6TIZ - chains B and E of the 5 polymer chains in the assembly; structure by X-ray diffraction, 2.20 A resolution.

[Chain B]
Name: Tubulin beta-1 chain
From: Drosophila melanogaster
UniProtKB: Q24560 (TBB1_DROME); numbering as in UniProt (aligned over 1-447)
Sequence (447 residues; each row starts with the number of its first residue):
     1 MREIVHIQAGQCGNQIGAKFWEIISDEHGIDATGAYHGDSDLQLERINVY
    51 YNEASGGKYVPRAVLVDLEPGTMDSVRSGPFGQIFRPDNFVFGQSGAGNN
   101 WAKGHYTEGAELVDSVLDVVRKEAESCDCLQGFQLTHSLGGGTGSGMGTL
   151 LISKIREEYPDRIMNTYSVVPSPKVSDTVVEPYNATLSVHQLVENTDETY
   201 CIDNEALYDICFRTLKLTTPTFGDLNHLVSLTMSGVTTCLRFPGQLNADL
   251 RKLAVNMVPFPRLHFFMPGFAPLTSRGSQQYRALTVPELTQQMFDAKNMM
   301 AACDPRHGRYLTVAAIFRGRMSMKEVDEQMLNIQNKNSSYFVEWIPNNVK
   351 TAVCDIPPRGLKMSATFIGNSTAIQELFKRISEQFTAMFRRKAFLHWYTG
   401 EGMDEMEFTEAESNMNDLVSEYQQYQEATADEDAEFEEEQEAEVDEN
Not modelled in the structure: 279-282, 433-447
Construct notes: engineered mutation Phe222 (Tyr in Q24560)
UniProt features mapped onto this chain:
  - binding site (GTP): Gln11, Glu69, Ser138, Gly142, Thr143, Gly144, Asn204, Asn226
  - binding site (Mg(2+)): Glu69
  - modified residue (Phosphoserine): Ser40, Ser339
Ligand contacts: GDP (guanosine-5'-diphosphate): Ala9, Gly10, Gln11, Cys12, Gln15, Ile16, Asp67, Ser138, Gly140, Gly141, Gly142, Thr143, Gly144, Val169, Pro171, Val175, Asp177, Glu181, Asn204, Leu207, Phe222, Leu225, Asn226

[Chain E]
Name: Stathmin-4
From: Rattus norvegicus
UniProtKB: P63043 (STMN4_RAT); residues 4-145 here correspond to UniProt positions 48-189 (UniProt number = residue number + 44)
Sequence (143 residues; row label = number of the first residue in the row):
     3 MADMEVIELNKATSGQSWEVILKPPSFDGVPEFNASLPRRRDPSLEEIQK
    53 KLEAAEERRKYQEAELLKHLAEKREHEREVIQKAIEENNNFIKMAKEKLA
   103 QKMESNKENREAHLAAMLERLQEKDKHAEEVRKNKELKEEASR
Not modelled in the structure: 3-4, 32-43
Construct notes: initiating methionine (3); engineered mutation Ala4 (Ser48 in P63043), Ala14 (Cys58 in P63043), Trp20 (Phe64 in P63043)
UniProt features mapped onto this chain:
  - modified residue: Ser46 (Phosphoserine)

[Interface between chain B and chain E]
Contacting residue pairs (21; chain B residue first):
  Tyr106(B) - His78(E)  hydrogen bond
  Tyr106(B) - Glu79(E)
  Tyr106(B) - Val82(E)  hydrophobic
  Tyr106(B) - Ile83(E)
  Leu150(B) - Glu79(E)
  Ser153(B) - Arg76(E)  hydrogen bond
  Lys154(B) - Arg76(E)
  Arg156(B) - Leu72(E)
  Glu157(B) - Leu69(E)
  Glu157(B) - Leu72(E)
  Glu157(B) - Arg76(E)  salt bridge
  Pro160(B) - Glu65(E)
  Thr399(B) - Glu89(E)
  Glu401(B) - Val82(E)
  Glu401(B) - Ala86(E)
  Gly402(B) - Val82(E)
  Gly402(B) - Lys85(E)
  Gly402(B) - Ala86(E)
  Met403(B) - Lys85(E)
  Asp404(B) - Lys85(E)  salt bridge
  Glu407(B) - His78(E)  salt bridge
Interface residues without a listed pair, chain B (17 interface residues in all): His105, Ala110, Asn195, Gly400
Interface residues without a listed pair, chain E (13 interface residues in all): Leu68, Ala73

[In short]
The interface between chain B and chain E involves 17 residues on one side and 13 on the other, with 2
hydrogen bonds and 3 salt bridges. Polar contacts include Glu157(B)-Arg76(E), Asp404(B)-Lys85(E) and
Glu407(B)-His78(E). Bound to chain B: GDP.
Chain B is Tubulin beta-1 chain (Drosophila melanogaster) and chain E is Stathmin-4 (Rattus norvegicus); the
structure, Drosophila GDP-tubulin Y222F mutant, was determined by X-ray diffraction together with 6TIS, 6TIU
and 6TIY from the same study.
